Entry 6UE9 (electron microscopy, 2.90 A resolution); this record covers chains B and C of the 10 polymer chains in the assembly.

Chain B:
Name: Immunoglobulin heavy constant alpha 2
Source organism: Homo sapiens
UniProt: P01877 (IGHA2_HUMAN); residues 242-472 here correspond to UniProt positions 110-340 (UniProt number = residue number - 132)
Chain sequence (245 residues; each row starts with the number of its first residue):
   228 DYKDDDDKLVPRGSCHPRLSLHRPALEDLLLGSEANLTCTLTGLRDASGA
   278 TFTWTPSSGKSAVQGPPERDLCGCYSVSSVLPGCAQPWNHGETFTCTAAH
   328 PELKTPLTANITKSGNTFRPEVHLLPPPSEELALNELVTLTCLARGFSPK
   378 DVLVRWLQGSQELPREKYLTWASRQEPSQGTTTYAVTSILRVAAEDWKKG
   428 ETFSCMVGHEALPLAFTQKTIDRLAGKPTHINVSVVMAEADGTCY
Disordered / not traced: 228-241
Construct notes: expression tag (228-241); conflict Leu-451 (Met319 in P01877)
UniProt features mapped onto this chain:
  - glycosylation (N-linked (GlcNAc...) asparagine): Asn-263, Asn-337 (complex)
Disulfide bonds: Cys-266/Cys-323, Cys-369/Cys-432
Covalently attached groups: N-acetylglucosamine (NAG) linked to Asn-337

Chain C:
Name: Polymeric immunoglobulin receptor
Source organism: Homo sapiens
UniProt: P01833 (PIGR_HUMAN); residues 1-585 here correspond to UniProt positions 19-603 (UniProt number = residue number + 18)
Chain sequence (591 residues; numbered 1 to 591; the number before each row is that of its first residue):
     1 KSPIFGPEEVNSVEGNSVSITCYYPPTSVNRHTRKYWCRQGARGGCITLI
    51 SSEGYVSSKYAGRANLTNFPENGTFVVNIAQLSQDDSGRYKCGLGINSRG
   101 LSFDVSLEVSQGPGLLNDTKVYTVDLGRTVTINCPFKTENAQKRKSLYKQ
   151 IGLYPVLVIDSSGYVNPNYTGRIRLDIQGTGQLLFSVVINQLRLSDAGQY
   201 LCQAGDDSNSNKKNADLQVLKPEPELVYEDLRGSVTFHCALGPEVANVAK
   251 FLCRQSSGENCDVVVNTLGKRAPAFEGRILLNPQDKDGSFSVVITGLRKE
   301 DAGRYLCGAHSDGQLQEGSPIQAWQLFVNEESTIPRSPTVVKGVAGGSVA
   351 VLCPYNRKESKSIKYWCLWEGAQNGRCPLLVDSEGWVKAQYEGRLSLLEE
   401 PGNGTFTVILNQLTSRDAGFYWCLTNGDTLWRTTVEIKIIEGEPNLKVPG
   451 NVTAVLGETLKVPCHFPCKFSSYEKYWCKWNNTGCQALPSQDEGPSKAFV
   501 NCDENSRLVSLTLNLVTRADEGWYWCGVKQGHFYGETAAVYVAVEERKAA
   551 GSRDVSLAKADAAPDEKVLDSGFREIENKAIQDPRHHHHHH
Disordered / not traced: 1, 490-498, 548-591
Construct notes: expression tag (586-591)
UniProt features mapped onto this chain:
  - glycosylation (N-linked (GlcNAc...) asparagine): Asn-65, Asn-72, Asn-117, Asn-168, Asn-403, Asn-451 (complex), Asn-481
Disulfide bonds: Cys-22/Cys-92, Cys-134/Cys-202, Cys-239/Cys-307, Cys-253/Cys-261, Cys-367/Cys-377, Cys-464/Cys-526, Cys-478/Cys-485
Covalently attached groups: N-acetylglucosamine (NAG) linked to Asn-65, Asn-72, Asn-403, Asn-451

Interface between chain B and chain C:
Contacting residue pairs (6; chain B residue first):
  Phe-345(B) / Glu-53(C)
  Arg-346(B) / His-32(C)  hydrogen bond (side chain-backbone)
  Gln-406(B) / Gly-54(C)
  Gln-406(B) / Tyr-55(C)
  Gln-406(B) / Val-56(C)  hydrogen bond (backbone-backbone)
  Thr-408(B) / Gly-54(C)
Interface residues without a listed pair, chain B (5 interface residues in all): Gly-407
Interface residues without a listed pair, chain C (7 interface residues in all): Ser-52, Ser-57

Summary:
5 residues of chain B and 7 residues of chain C are in contact, with 2 hydrogen bonds. Polar contacts include
Arg-346(B)/His-32(C) and Gln-406(B)/Val-56(C). N-acetylglucosamine is covalently linked to Asn-337(B).
N-acetylglucosamine is covalently linked to Asn-65(C), Asn-72(C), Asn-403(C) and Asn-451(C).
Chain B is Immunoglobulin heavy constant alpha 2 and chain C is Polymeric immunoglobulin receptor, both from
Homo sapiens; the structure, Structure of tetrameric sIgA complex (Class 2), was determined by electron
microscopy (same publication as 6UE7, 6UE8 and 6UEA).
